PDB entry 4NZQ | X-ray diffraction, 2.81 A resolution | chain A

== Chain A ==
Name: Prothrombin
Organism: Homo sapiens
Notes: EC 3.4.21.5; engineered mutation(s): deletion mutant residues 146-167
Reference sequence: P00734 (THRB_HUMAN); residues 1-579 here correspond to UniProt positions 44-622 (UniProt number = residue number + 43)
Chain sequence (557 residues; each row starts with the number of its first residue; note: 22 numbers in that range are skipped by the numbering (no residue carries them; nothing is unmodelled there)):
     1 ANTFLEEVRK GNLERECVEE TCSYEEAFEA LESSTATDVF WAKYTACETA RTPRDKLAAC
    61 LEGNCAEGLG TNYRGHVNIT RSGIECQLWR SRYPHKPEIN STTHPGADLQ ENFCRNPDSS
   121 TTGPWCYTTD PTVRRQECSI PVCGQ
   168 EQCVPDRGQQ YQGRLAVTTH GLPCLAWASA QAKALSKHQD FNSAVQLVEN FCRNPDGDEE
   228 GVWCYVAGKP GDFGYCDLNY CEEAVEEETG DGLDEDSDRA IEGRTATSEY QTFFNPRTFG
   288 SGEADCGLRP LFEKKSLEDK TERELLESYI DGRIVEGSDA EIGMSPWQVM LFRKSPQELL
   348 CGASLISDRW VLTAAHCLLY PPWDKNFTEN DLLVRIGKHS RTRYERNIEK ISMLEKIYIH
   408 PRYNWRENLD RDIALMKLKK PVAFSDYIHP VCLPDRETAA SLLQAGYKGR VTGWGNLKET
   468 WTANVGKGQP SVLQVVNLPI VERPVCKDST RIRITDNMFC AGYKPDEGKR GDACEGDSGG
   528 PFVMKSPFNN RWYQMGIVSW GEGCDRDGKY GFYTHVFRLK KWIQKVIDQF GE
Disordered / not traced: 1-33, 258-273
Disulfide bonds: Cys-47/Cys-60, Cys-65/Cys-143, Cys-86/Cys-126, Cys-114/Cys-138, Cys-170/Cys-248, Cys-191/Cys-231, Cys-219/Cys-243, Cys-293/Cys-439, Cys-348/Cys-364, Cys-493/Cys-507, Cys-521/Cys-551
Glycans and other covalent adducts: N-acetylglucosamine (NAG) linked to Asn-78, Asn-100, Asn-373
Modified residues: Glu-6, Glu-7, Glu-14, Glu-16, Glu-19, Glu-20, Glu-25, Glu-26, Glu-29, Glu-32 (gamma-carboxy-glutamic acid; CGU)
Swiss-Prot annotation at these positions:
  - modified residue (4-carboxyglutamate): Glu-6, Glu-7, Glu-14, Glu-16, Glu-19, Glu-20, Glu-25, Glu-26, Glu-29, Glu-32
  - glycosylation (N-linked (GlcNAc...) asparagine): Asn-78 (complex), Asn-100 (complex), Asn-373 (complex)
  - region: Ala-508 to Val-530 (High affinity receptor-binding region which is also known as the TP508 peptide)
  - active site (Charge relay system): His-363, Asp-419, Ser-525
  - site (Cleavage): Arg-271, Thr-272, Arg-320, Ile-321
From the paper describing this entry:
  - conformationally variable residues (loop rearrangement, side-chain flip): Arg-320, Trp-468, Trp-547 to Glu-549
  - catalytic residues: Ser-525
  - mutagenesis - S525A: abolished catalytic activity
  - contacts within the chain: Trp-468/Trp-547, Trp-370/Trp-468

== Summary ==
N-acetylglucosamine is covalently linked to Asn-78, Asn-100 and Asn-373. From UniProt: 3 active-site residues.
From the paper: the catalytic residue Ser-525; S525A abolishes catalytic activity.
Chain A is Prothrombin (Homo sapiens); the structure, Crystal structure of Ca2+-free prothrombin deletion
mutant residues 146-167, was determined by X-ray diffraction.
